Entry 6D83 (electron microscopy, 4.27 A resolution (low resolution: residue-level contacts below are approximate; hydrogen-bond / salt-bridge calls are withheld)); this record covers chains B and G of the 8 polymer chains in the assembly.

# Chain B
Protein: AP-1 complex subunit beta-1
Organism: Homo sapiens
Reference sequence: Q10567 (AP1B1_HUMAN); numbering as in UniProt (aligned over 1-584)
Amino-acid sequence (586 residues; row label = number of the first residue in the row; numbers below 1 keep their minus sign (Gly-1 is residue -1)):
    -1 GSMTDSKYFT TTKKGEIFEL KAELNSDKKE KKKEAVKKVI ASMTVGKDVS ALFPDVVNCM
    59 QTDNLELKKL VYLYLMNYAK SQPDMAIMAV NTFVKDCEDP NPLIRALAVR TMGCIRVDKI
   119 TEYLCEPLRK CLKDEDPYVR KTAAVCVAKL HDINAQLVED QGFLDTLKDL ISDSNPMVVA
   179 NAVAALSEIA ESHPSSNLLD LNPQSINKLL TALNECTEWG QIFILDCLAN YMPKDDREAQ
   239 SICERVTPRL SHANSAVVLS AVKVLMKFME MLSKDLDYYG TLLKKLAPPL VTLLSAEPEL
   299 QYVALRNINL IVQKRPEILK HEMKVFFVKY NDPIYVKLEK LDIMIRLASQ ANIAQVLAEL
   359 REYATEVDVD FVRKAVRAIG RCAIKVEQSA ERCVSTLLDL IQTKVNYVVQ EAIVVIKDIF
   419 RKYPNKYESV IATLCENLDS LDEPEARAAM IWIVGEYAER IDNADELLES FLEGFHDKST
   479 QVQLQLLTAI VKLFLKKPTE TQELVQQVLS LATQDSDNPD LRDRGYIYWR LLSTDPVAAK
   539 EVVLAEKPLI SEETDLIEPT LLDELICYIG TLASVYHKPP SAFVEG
Unresolved in the structure: -1 to 13, 584
Differences from the reference sequence: expression tag (-1 to 0); conflict Arg359 (Lys in Q10567), Lys476 (Glu in Q10567)
Curated features (UniProtKB/Swiss-Prot):
  - modified residue: Lys318 (N6-acetyllysine), Tyr574 (3'-nitrotyrosine)
  - natural variant: Cys144 (C144R: In KIDAR)

# Chain G
Protein: AP-1 complex subunit gamma-1
Organism: Mus musculus
Reference sequence: P22892 (AP1G1_MOUSE); residue numbers follow UniProt; this construct covers 1-595
Amino-acid sequence (601 residues; numbered 1 to 601; the number before each row is that of its first residue):
     1 MPAPIRLREL IRTIRTARTQ AEEREMIQKE CAAIRSSFRE EDNTYRCRNV AKLLYMHMLG
    61 YPAHFGQLEC LKLIASQKFT DKRIGYLGAM LLLDERQDVH LLMTNCIKND LNHSTQFVQG
   121 LALCTLGCMG SSEMCRDLAG EVEKLLKTSN SYLRKKAALC AVHVIRKVPE LMEMFLPATK
   181 NLLNEKNHGV LHTSVVLLTE MCERSPDMLA HFRKLVPQLV RILKNLIMSG YSPEHDVSGI
   241 SDPFLQVRIL RLLRILGRND DDSSEAMNDI LAQVATNTET SKNVGNAILY ETVLTIMDIK
   301 SESGLRVLAI NILGRFLLNN DKNIRYVALT SLLKTVQTDH NAVQRHRSTI VDCLKDLDVS
   361 IKRRAMELSF ALVNGNNIRG MMKELLYFLD SCEPEFKADC ASGIFLAAEK YAPSKRWHID
   421 TIMRVLTTAG SYVRDDAVPN LIQLITNSVE MHAYTVQRLY KAILGDYSQQ PLVQVAAWCI
   481 GEYGDLLVSG QCEEEEPIQV TEDEVLDILE SVLISNMSTS VTRGYALTAI MKLSTRFTCT
   541 VNRIKKVVSI YGSSIDVELQ QRAVEYNALF KKYDHMRSAL LERMPVMEKV TTNGPENLYF
   601 Q
Unresolved in the structure: 1-3, 589-601
Differences from the reference sequence: expression tag (596-601)

# Chain B / chain G interface
Pairs across the interface - 61 pairs, chain B then chain G:
  Lys415(B) with Val557(G)
  Arg419(B) with Ser554(G); Ile555(G); Asp556(G); Val557(G); Gln560(G)
  Trp450(B) with Val557(G)
  Leu482(B) with Glu558(G); Arg562(G)
  Gln483(B) with Glu558(G)
  Lys490(B) with Gln561(G)
  Gln512(B) with Met587(G)
  Asp513(B) with Met587(G)
  Ser514(B) with Met587(G)
  Asp515(B) with Pro439(G); Met587(G)
  Pro517(B) with Pro439(G); Ile442(G); Tyr525(G)
  Asp518(B) with Gly524(G); Tyr525(G); Thr528(G); Arg562(G)
  Arg520(B) with Gln443(G); Pro585(G)
  Asp521(B) with Trp478(G); Thr528(G); Lys532(G); Met584(G)
  Arg522(B) with Arg562(G); Glu565(G)
  Tyr524(B) with Met584(G); Pro585(G)
  Tyr526(B) with Glu565(G)
  Arg528(B) with Leu580(G); Leu581(G); Glu582(G); Arg583(G)
  Leu529(B) with Met576(G)
  Thr532(B) with Met576(G)
  Glu539(B) with Ala568(G); Lys572(G); Tyr573(G)
  Val540(B) with Val564(G); Glu565(G); Ala568(G); Leu569(G); Tyr573(G)
  Val541(B) with Glu565(G)
  Ala543(B) with Val564(G)
  Lys545(B) with Gln560(G); Gln561(G)
  Pro546(B) with Gly552(G); Val564(G)
  Leu547(B) with Ser553(G)
  Ile548(B) with Ser553(G); Ser554(G)
  Ser549(B) with Ser553(G); Ile555(G)
  Glu550(B) with Ile555(G)
  Glu551(B) with Ile555(G)
Interface residues without a listed pair, chain B (39 interface residues in all): Glu454, Thr478, Gln479, Thr486, Asn516, Ile525, Asp533, Ala536
Interface residues without a listed pair, chain G (36 interface residues in all): Ser520, Val521, Tyr566, Val586

# Summary
The interface between chain B and chain G involves 39 residues on one side and 36 on the other.
Chain B is AP-1 complex subunit beta-1 (Homo sapiens) and chain G is AP-1 complex subunit gamma-1 (Mus
musculus); the structure, Structure of the cargo bound AP-1:Arf1:tetherin-Nef (L164A, L165A) dileucine mutant
dimer monomeric subunit, was determined by electron microscopy together with 6CM9, 6D84, 6DFF and 6CRI from
the same study.
